PDB entry 2RCT | X-ray diffraction, 1.20 A resolution | chain A

[Chain A]
Name: Retinol-binding protein II, cellular
Source organism: Homo sapiens
Reference sequence: P50120 (RET2_HUMAN); residues 1-133 here correspond to UniProt positions 2-134 (UniProt number = residue number + 1)
Chain sequence (141 residues; each row starts with the number of its first residue; numbers below 1 keep their minus sign (Met-3 is residue -3)):
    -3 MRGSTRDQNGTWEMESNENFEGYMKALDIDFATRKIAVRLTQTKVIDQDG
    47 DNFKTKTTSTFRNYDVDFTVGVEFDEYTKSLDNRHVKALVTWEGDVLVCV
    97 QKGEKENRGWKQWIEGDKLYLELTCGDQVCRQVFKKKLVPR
Sequence notes: expression tag (-3 to 0, 134-137)
Small-molecule neighbours: retinol (RTL): Phe16, Tyr19, Met20, Ile25, Thr29, Ala33, Gln38, Lys40, Thr51, Thr53, Phe57, Arg58, Asn59, Tyr60, Val62, Phe64, Ser76, Leu77, Trp106, Gln108, Leu117, Leu119
Curated features (UniProtKB/Swiss-Prot):
  - binding site (all-trans-retinol): Lys40, Gln108

[Overview]
Ligands of chain A: retinol. From UniProt: all-trans-retinol-binding residues Lys40 and Gln108.
Chain A is Retinol-binding protein II, cellular (Homo sapiens); the structure, Crystal structure of human holo
cellular retinol-binding protein II (CRBP-II), was determined by X-ray diffraction, deposited together with
2RCQ.
